PDB entry 3GFS | X-ray diffraction, 2.10 A resolution | chains A and J of the 4 polymer chains in the assembly

[Chain A (and J)]
Molecule: FMN-dependent NADPH-azoreductase
Source organism: Bacillus subtilis
Notes: EC 1.7.-.-; chain J of this document is another copy of the same molecule, construct and numbering; everything in this record applies to it too
UniProtKB: O07529 (AZR_BACSU); residues 1-174 here = UniProt positions 1-174
Amino-acid sequence (174 residues; numbered 1 to 174; the number before each row is that of its first residue):
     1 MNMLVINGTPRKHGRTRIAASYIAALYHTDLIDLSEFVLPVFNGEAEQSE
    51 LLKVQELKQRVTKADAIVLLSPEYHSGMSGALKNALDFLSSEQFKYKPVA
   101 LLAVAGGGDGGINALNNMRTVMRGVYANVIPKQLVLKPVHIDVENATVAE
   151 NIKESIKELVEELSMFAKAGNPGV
Unresolved in the structure: 1-2, 170-174
Construct notes: engineered mutation Asp-109 (Lys in O07529), Lys-137 (Asp in O07529)
UniProt features mapped onto this chain:
  - binding site (FMN): Thr-9 to Arg-11, Arg-15, Thr-16, Glu-73 to Ser-76, Gly-106
Residues lining bound ligands: FMN (flavin mononucleotide): Thr-9, Arg-11, Gly-14, Arg-15, Thr-16, Pro-72, Glu-73, Tyr-74, His-75, Ser-76, Val-104, Ala-105, Gly-106, Gly-107, Gly-110
What the authors report for this chain:
  - binding site for flavin mononucleotide: Gly-106
  - mutagenesis - K109D/D137K: decreased catalytic activity

[Chain A / chain J interface]
Pairs across the interface (9; chain A residue first):
  Asp-109(A) with Ile-112(J); Val-135(J)
  Ile-112(A) with Asp-109(J); Ile-112(J), hydrophobic; Asn-113(J)
  Asn-113(A) with Ile-112(J); Asn-116(J), hydrogen bond
  Asn-116(A) with Asn-113(J), hydrogen bond
  Val-135(A) with Asp-109(J)

[Overview]
Chain A and chain J each contribute 5 residues to their interface, with 2 hydrogen bonds. The hydrogen-bonded
pair is Asn-113(A)/Asn-116(J). Bound to chain A: flavin mononucleotide. From UniProt: 10 FMN-binding residues
on chain A. The paper reports a binding site for flavin mononucleotide at Gly-106(A); K109D/D137K of chain A
reduce catalytic activity.
Both chains are FMN-dependent NADPH-azoreductase (Bacillus subtilis). Entry 3GFS (Structure of YhdA,
K109D/D137K variant) was determined by X-ray diffraction together with 3GFQ and 3GFR from the same study.
